Entry 6ZGE (electron microscopy, 2.60 A resolution); this record covers chains A and B of the 3 polymer chains in the assembly.

# Chain A (and B)
Molecule: Spike glycoprotein
From: Severe acute respiratory syndrome coronavirus 2
Notes: chain B of this document is another copy of the same molecule, construct and numbering; everything in this record applies to it too
UniProt: P0DTC2 (SPIKE_SARS2); numbering as in UniProt (aligned over 1-1208)
Amino-acid sequence (1287 residues; numbered -30 to 1256; the number before each row is that of its first residue; numbers below 1 keep their minus sign (Met-30 is residue -30)):
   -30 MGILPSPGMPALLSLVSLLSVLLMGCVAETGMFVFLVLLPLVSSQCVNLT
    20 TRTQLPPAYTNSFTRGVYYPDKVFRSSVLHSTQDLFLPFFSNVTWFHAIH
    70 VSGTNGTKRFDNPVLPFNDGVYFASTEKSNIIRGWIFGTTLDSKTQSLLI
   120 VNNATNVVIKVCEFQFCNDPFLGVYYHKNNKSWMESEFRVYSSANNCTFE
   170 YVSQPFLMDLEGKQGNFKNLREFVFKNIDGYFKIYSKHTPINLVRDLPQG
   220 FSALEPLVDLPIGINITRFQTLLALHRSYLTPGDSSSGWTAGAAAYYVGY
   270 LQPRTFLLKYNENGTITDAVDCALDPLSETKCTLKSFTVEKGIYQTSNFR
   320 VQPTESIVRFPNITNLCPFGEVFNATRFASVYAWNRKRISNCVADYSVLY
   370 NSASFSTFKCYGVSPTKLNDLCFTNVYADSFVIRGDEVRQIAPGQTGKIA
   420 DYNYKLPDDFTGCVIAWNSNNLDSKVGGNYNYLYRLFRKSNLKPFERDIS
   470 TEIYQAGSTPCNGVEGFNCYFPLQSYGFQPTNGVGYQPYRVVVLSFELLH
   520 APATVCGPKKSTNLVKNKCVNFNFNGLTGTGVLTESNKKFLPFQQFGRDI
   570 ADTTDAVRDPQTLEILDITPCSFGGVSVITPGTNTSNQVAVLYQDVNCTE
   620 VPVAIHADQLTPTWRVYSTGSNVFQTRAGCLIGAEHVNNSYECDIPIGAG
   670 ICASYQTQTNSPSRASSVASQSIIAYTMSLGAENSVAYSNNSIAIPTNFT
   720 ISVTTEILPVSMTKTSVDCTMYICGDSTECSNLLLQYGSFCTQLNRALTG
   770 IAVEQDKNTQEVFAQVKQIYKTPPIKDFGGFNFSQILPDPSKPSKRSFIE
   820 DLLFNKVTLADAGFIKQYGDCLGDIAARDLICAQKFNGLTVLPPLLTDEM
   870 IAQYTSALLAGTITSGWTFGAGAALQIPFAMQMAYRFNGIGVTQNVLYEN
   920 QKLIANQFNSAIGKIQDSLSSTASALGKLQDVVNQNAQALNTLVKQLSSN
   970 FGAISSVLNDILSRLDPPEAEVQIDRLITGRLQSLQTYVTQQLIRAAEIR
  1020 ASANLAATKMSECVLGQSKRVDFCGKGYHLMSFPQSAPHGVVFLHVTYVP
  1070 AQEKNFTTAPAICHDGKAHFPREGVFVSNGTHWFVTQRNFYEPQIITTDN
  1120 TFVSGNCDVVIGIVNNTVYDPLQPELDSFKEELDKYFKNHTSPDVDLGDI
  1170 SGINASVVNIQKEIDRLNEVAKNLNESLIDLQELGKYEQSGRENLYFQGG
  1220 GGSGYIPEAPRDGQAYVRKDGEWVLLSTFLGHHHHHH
Disordered / not traced: -30 to 13, 71-75, 618-632, 677-688, 941-943, 1147-1256
Cystine bridges: Cys15-Cys136, Cys131-Cys166, Cys291-Cys301, Cys336-Cys361, Cys379-Cys432, Cys391-Cys525, Cys480-Cys488, Cys538-Cys590, Cys617-Cys649, Cys662-Cys671, Cys738-Cys760, Cys743-Cys749, Cys840-Cys851, Cys1032-Cys1043, Cys1082-Cys1126
Covalently attached groups: N-acetylglucosamine (NAG) linked to Asn17, Asn61, Asn122, Asn149, Asn165, Asn234, Asn282, Asn331, Asn343, Asn616, Asn657, Asn709, Asn717, Asn801, Asn1074, Asn1098, Asn1134
Sequence notes: initiating methionine (-30); expression tag (-29 to 0, 1209-1256); engineered mutation Ser682 (Arg in P0DTC2), Ser685 (Arg in P0DTC2), Pro986 (Lys in P0DTC2), Pro987 (Val in P0DTC2)
Swiss-Prot annotation at these positions:
  - region: Asn280 to Cys301 (Putative superantigen), Arg403 to Asp405 (Integrin-binding motif), Asn448 to Phe456 (Immunodominant HLA epitope recognized by the CD8+), Pro681, Arg683, Ala684 (Putative superantigen), Ser816 to Tyr837 (Fusion peptide 1), Lys835 to Phe855 (Fusion peptide 2), Asp1163 to Glu1202 (Heptad repeat 2)
  - site: Arg815, Ser816 (Cleavage)
  - glycosylation: Asn17 (N-linked (GlcNAc...) (complex) asparagine), Asn61 (N-linked (GlcNAc...) (hybrid) asparagine), Asn74 (N-linked (GlcNAc...) (complex) asparagine), Asn122 (N-linked (GlcNAc...) (hybrid) asparagine), Asn149 (N-linked (GlcNAc...) (complex) asparagine), Asn165 (N-linked (GlcNAc...) (complex) asparagine), Asn234 (N-linked (GlcNAc...) (high mannose) asparagine), Asn282 (N-linked (GlcNAc...) (complex) asparagine), Thr323 (O-linked (GalNAc) threonine), Ser325 (O-linked (HexNAc...) serine), Asn331 (N-linked (GlcNAc...) (complex) asparagine), Asn343 (N-linked (GlcNAc...) (complex) asparagine), Asn603 (N-linked (GlcNAc...) (hybrid) asparagine), Asn616 (N-linked (GlcNAc...) (complex) asparagine), Asn657 (N-linked (GlcNAc...) (complex) asparagine), Thr676 (O-linked (GlcNAc...) threonine), Thr678 (O-linked (GlcNAc...) threonine), Asn709 (N-linked (GlcNAc...) (high mannose) asparagine), Asn717 (N-linked (GlcNAc...) (hybrid) asparagine), Asn801 (N-linked (GlcNAc...) (hybrid) asparagine) and 6 more in UniProt
  - natural variant: Leu5 (L5F: In strain: Iota/B.1.526), Ser13 (S13I: In strain: Epsilon/B.1.427/B.1.429), Leu18 (L18F: In strain: Beta/B.1.351, Gamma/P.1 and 1 more), Thr19 (T19I: In strain: Omicron/BQ.1.1, Omicron/XBB.1.5 and 1 more; T19R: In strain: Delta/B.1.617.2, Omicron/BA.2 and 4 more), Thr20 (T20N: In strain: Gamma/P.1), Leu24 to Ala27 (sequence variant, change not given here; In strain: Omicron/BA.2, Omicron/BA.2.12.1 and 6 more), Pro26 (P26S: In strain: Gamma/P.1), Gln52 (Q52H: In strain: Omicron/EG.5.1), Ala67 (A67V: In strain: Eta/B.1.525, Omicron/BA.1), His69 to Val70 (deletion: In strain: Alpha/B.1.1.7, Eta/B.1.525 and 5 more), Gly75 (G75V: In strain: Lambda/C.37), Thr76 (T76I: In strain: Lambda/C.37), 82 further natural variant entries in UniProt
  - mutagenesis: His69 to Val70 (Increased incorporation of cleaved spike into virions), Asn121 (N121Q: Partial loss of biliverdin affinity), Arg190 (R190K: Partial loss of biliverdin affinity), Asn234 (N234Q: Increased resistance to neutralizing antibodies), Asn331 (N331Q: Reduced viral infectivity), Asn343 (N343Q: Reduced viral infectivity), Leu452 (L452R: Increased resistance to neutralizing antibodies. Decreases HLA binding to NF9 epitope. Increased binding affinity to human ACE2), Tyr453 (Y453F: Decreased HLA binding to NF9 epitope. Increased binding affinity to human ACE2), Ala475 (A475V: Increased resistance to neutralizing antibodies), Val483 (V483A: Increased resistance to neutralizing antibodies), Glu484 (E484D: Increased replication in human TMEM106B overexpressing cells), Phe490 (F490L: Increased resistance to neutralizing antibodies and human covalescent sera neutralization), 12 further mutagenesis entries in UniProt
What the authors report for this chain:
  - self-association interface (contacts with another copy of this molecule): Tyr369, Ser373, Arg403, Tyr505

# How chain A and chain B interact
Contacting residue pairs - 186 pairs, chain A then chain B:
  Gln52(A) - Asn751(B)
  Gln314(A) - Ser735(B)
  Ser316(A) - Asp737(B)  hydrogen bond
  Asn317(A) - Asp737(B)  hydrogen bond (backbone-side chain)
  Asn317(A) - Met740(B)
  Arg319(A) - Met740(B)
  Arg319(A) - Gly744(B)
  Arg319(A) - Asp745(B)  salt bridge
  Arg355(A) - Tyr200(B)  hydrogen bond
  Arg355(A) - Pro230(B)
  Gly381(A) - Arg983(B)  hydrogen bond (backbone-side chain)
  Val382(A) - Arg983(B)
  Ser383(A) - Arg983(B)  hydrogen bond (backbone-backbone)
  Ser383(A) - Leu984(B)
  Ser383(A) - Asp985(B)  hydrogen bond (side chain-backbone)
  Ser383(A) - Glu988(B)  hydrogen bond
  Thr385(A) - Asp985(B)
  Lys386(A) - Leu981(B)  hydrogen bond (side chain-backbone)
  Lys386(A) - Arg983(B)
  Lys386(A) - Leu984(B)
  Tyr396(A) - Tyr200(B)
  Tyr396(A) - Pro230(B)
  Arg403(A) - Ser373(B)
  Asp405(A) - Ser373(B)
  Asp405(A) - Phe374(B)
  Asp405(A) - Ser375(B)
  Arg408(A) - Phe374(B)  hydrogen bond (side chain-backbone)
  Arg408(A) - Ser375(B)
  Arg408(A) - Phe377(B)
  Gly413(A) - Pro384(B)
  Thr415(A) - Tyr365(B)  hydrogen bond
  Thr415(A) - Phe377(B)
  Thr415(A) - Pro384(B)
  Gly416(A) - Tyr369(B)
  Lys417(A) - Tyr369(B)
  Asp420(A) - Tyr369(B)  hydrogen bond
  Tyr421(A) - Tyr369(B)
  Leu455(A) - Asn370(B)
  Pro463(A) - Asp198(B)
  Pro463(A) - Gly199(B)
  Phe464(A) - Asp198(B)
  Phe464(A) - Gly199(B)
  Phe464(A) - Gly232(B)
  Glu465(A) - Gly232(B)
  Glu465(A) - Asn234(B)
  Arg466(A) - Ile231(B)
  Arg466(A) - Gly232(B)  hydrogen bond (backbone-backbone)
  Ile468(A) - Gln115(B)
  Ser469(A) - Lys113(B)
  Tyr505(A) - Ser373(B)
  Leu518(A) - Asp979(B)
  Leu518(A) - Ser982(B)
  Gly545(A) - Ser982(B)
  Thr547(A) - Asn978(B)
  Val551(A) - Tyr837(B)
  Thr553(A) - Gly842(B)
  Lys557(A) - Phe43(B)
  Lys558(A) - Phe43(B)
  Phe559(A) - Phe43(B)  hydrophobic
  Leu560(A) - Glu224(B)
  Phe562(A) - Lys41(B)
  Phe562(A) - Pro225(B)
  Gln563(A) - Lys41(B)
  Gln563(A) - Val42(B)
  Gln563(A) - Phe43(B)
  Phe565(A) - Val42(B)
  Phe565(A) - Phe43(B)  hydrogen bond (backbone-backbone)
  Gly566(A) - Phe43(B)
  Arg567(A) - Val42(B)
  Arg567(A) - Phe43(B)  hydrogen bond (backbone-backbone)
  Ile569(A) - Val47(B)  hydrophobic
  Ala570(A) - Leu966(B)
  Ala570(A) - Ser967(B)
  Asp571(A) - Val976(B)
  Asp586(A) - Gly842(B)
  Asp586(A) - Asp843(B)
  Thr588(A) - Leu841(B)
  Thr588(A) - Gly842(B)  hydrogen bond (side chain-backbone)
  Thr588(A) - Phe855(B)
  Pro589(A) - Tyr837(B)  hydrogen bond (backbone-side chain)
  Pro589(A) - Phe855(B)  hydrophobic
  Cys590(A) - Tyr837(B)
  Ser591(A) - Met740(B)
  Ser591(A) - Asp745(B)  hydrogen bond
  Phe592(A) - Lys835(B)
  Phe592(A) - Tyr837(B)  hydrophobic
  Phe592(A) - Lys854(B)
  Phe592(A) - Phe855(B)  hydrophobic
  Gln613(A) - Phe833(B)
  Gln613(A) - Ile834(B)
  Asp614(A) - Phe833(B)
  Asp614(A) - Lys835(B)
  Asp614(A) - Gln836(B)
  Asp614(A) - Lys854(B)  salt bridge
  Asn616(A) - Gln836(B)  hydrogen bond (backbone-side chain)
  Arg634(A) - Tyr837(B)
  Arg646(A) - Ile834(B)
  Arg646(A) - Thr866(B)
  Gly648(A) - Ile834(B)
  Pro665(A) - Leu864(B)  hydrophobic
  Ala668(A) - Pro863(B)  hydrogen bond (backbone-backbone)
  Ala668(A) - Leu864(B)
  Ala668(A) - Thr866(B)
  Gly669(A) - Leu864(B)  hydrogen bond (backbone-backbone)
  Gly669(A) - Met869(B)
  Met697(A) - Leu864(B)  hydrophobic
  Met697(A) - Leu865(B)  hydrophobic
  Met697(A) - Met869(B)  hydrophobic
  Leu699(A) - Lys786(B)
  Leu699(A) - Met869(B)
  Leu699(A) - Tyr873(B)
  Gly700(A) - Lys786(B)
  Ala701(A) - Lys786(B)  hydrogen bond (backbone-backbone)
  Ala701(A) - Gln787(B)
  Ala701(A) - Ile788(B)  hydrogen bond (backbone-backbone)
  Glu702(A) - Ile788(B)
  Glu702(A) - Lys790(B)
  Asn703(A) - Gln787(B)  hydrogen bond
  Asn703(A) - Ile788(B)
  Asn703(A) - Tyr789(B)
  Asn703(A) - Lys790(B)
  Ser704(A) - Lys790(B)
  Val705(A) - Tyr789(B)  hydrophobic
  Val705(A) - Thr883(B)
  Val705(A) - Gln895(B)
  Ala706(A) - Gln895(B)
  Tyr707(A) - Asp796(B)  hydrogen bond (side chain-backbone)
  Tyr707(A) - Phe797(B)
  Tyr707(A) - Thr883(B)
  Tyr707(A) - Ile896(B)
  Tyr707(A) - Phe898(B)  hydrogen bond (side chain-backbone)
  Asn709(A) - Asp796(B)  hydrogen bond
  Asn709(A) - Pro897(B)
  Ser711(A) - Gln895(B)  hydrogen bond
  Ser711(A) - Ile896(B)
  Ser711(A) - Pro897(B)
  Ile712(A) - Gln895(B)
  Ile712(A) - Ile896(B)  hydrophobic
  Ala713(A) - Leu894(B)
  Ala713(A) - Gln895(B)  hydrogen bond (backbone-backbone)
  Pro715(A) - Leu894(B)
  Lys947(A) - Lys776(B)
  Thr961(A) - Arg765(B)
  Gln965(A) - Ser758(B)
  Gln965(A) - Phe759(B)
  Gln965(A) - Gln762(B)  hydrogen bond
  Ser968(A) - Gln755(B)
  Ser968(A) - Phe759(B)
  Asn969(A) - Gln755(B)
  Phe970(A) - Tyr756(B)
  Phe970(A) - Phe759(B)  hydrophobic
  Gly971(A) - Tyr756(B)
  Gly971(A) - Asp994(B)
  Pro987(A) - Asp427(B)
  Ser1003(A) - Phe759(B)
  Thr1006(A) - Gln762(B)
  Thr1006(A) - Gln1005(B)
  Gln1010(A) - Gln762(B)
  Ile1013(A) - Leu1012(B)  hydrophobic
  Glu1017(A) - Arg1019(B)
  Arg1039(A) - Glu1031(B)  salt bridge
  Arg1039(A) - Arg1039(B)
  Val1040(A) - Ser1030(B)
  Val1040(A) - Glu1031(B)
  Asp1041(A) - Ser1030(B)
  Tyr1047(A) - Ala890(B)
  Glu1072(A) - Leu894(B)
  Asn1074(A) - Gln895(B)  hydrogen bond
  Thr1077(A) - Met900(B)
  Ala1078(A) - Met900(B)
  Pro1079(A) - Tyr917(B)
  Phe1089(A) - Asn914(B)
  Phe1089(A) - Tyr917(B)  hydrophobic
  Pro1090(A) - Gln913(B)
  Val1094(A) - Met900(B)  hydrophobic
  Val1094(A) - Tyr904(B)
  Arg1107(A) - Tyr904(B)
  Arg1107(A) - Gln913(B)
  Phe1121(A) - Asn914(B)
  Ser1123(A) - Asn914(B)  hydrogen bond
  Ser1123(A) - Glu918(B)  hydrogen bond
  Val1128(A) - Glu918(B)
  Ile1130(A) - Lys921(B)
  Leu1141(A) - Leu1141(B)  hydrophobic
  Leu1141(A) - Glu1144(B)
  Leu1145(A) - Leu1145(B)  hydrophobic
Other interface residues (no listed pair), chain A (143 interface residues in all): Thr274, Thr302, Leu390, Gln414, Lys424, Pro426, Thr430, Glu471, Val503, Ser514, Leu517, His519, Ala520, Leu546, Gly548, Gln564, Asp568, Thr572, Asp574, Val615, Thr645, Ala647, Gly667, Thr696, Ser708, Asn710, Gln957, Asp985, Pro986, Arg995, Thr1009, Gly1046, Val1068, Gly1093, Val1129
Other interface residues (no listed pair), chain B (131 interface residues in all): Tyr38, Asp40, Arg44, Glu132, Asn165, Asn282, Ser366, Thr376, Thr385, Gly413, Val503, Thr739, Leu754, Thr761, Pro792, Cys840, Ala846, Gly857, Thr859, Leu861, Glu868, Gln872, Ile882, Trp886, Gly889, Ala893, Asn907, Gln920, Val963, Lys964, Ser975, Thr1009, Ile1013, Thr1027, Leu1034, Gly1035

# Summary
143 residues of chain A face 131 of chain B across their interface, with 32 hydrogen bonds and 3 salt bridges.
Polar contacts include Arg319(A)-Asp745(B), Asp614(A)-Lys854(B) and Arg1039(A)-Glu1031(B). Covalently linked
N-acetylglucosamine: at Asn17(A), Asn61(A), Asn122(A), Asn149(A), Asn165(A) and Asn234(A) and 11 more. From
the paper: a self-association interface involving Tyr369(A), Ser373(A) and Arg403(A) among others.
Both chains are Spike glycoprotein (Severe acute respiratory syndrome coronavirus 2). Entry 6ZGE (Uncleavable
Spike Protein of SARS-CoV-2 in Closed Conformation) was determined by electron microscopy (same publication as
6ZGF, 6ZGG, 6ZGH and 6ZGI).
